PDB entry 5NUO | X-ray diffraction, 3.20 A resolution | chains C and E of the 6 polymer chains in the assembly

Chain C (and E):
Protein: Outer membrane protein F
Organism: Escherichia coli (strain K12)
Notes: chain E of this document is another copy of the same molecule, construct and numbering; everything in this record applies to it too
UniProtKB: P02931 (OMPF_ECOLI); residues 1-340 here correspond to UniProt positions 23-362 (UniProt number = residue number + 22)
Amino-acid sequence (340 residues; numbered 1 to 340; the number before each row is that of its first residue):
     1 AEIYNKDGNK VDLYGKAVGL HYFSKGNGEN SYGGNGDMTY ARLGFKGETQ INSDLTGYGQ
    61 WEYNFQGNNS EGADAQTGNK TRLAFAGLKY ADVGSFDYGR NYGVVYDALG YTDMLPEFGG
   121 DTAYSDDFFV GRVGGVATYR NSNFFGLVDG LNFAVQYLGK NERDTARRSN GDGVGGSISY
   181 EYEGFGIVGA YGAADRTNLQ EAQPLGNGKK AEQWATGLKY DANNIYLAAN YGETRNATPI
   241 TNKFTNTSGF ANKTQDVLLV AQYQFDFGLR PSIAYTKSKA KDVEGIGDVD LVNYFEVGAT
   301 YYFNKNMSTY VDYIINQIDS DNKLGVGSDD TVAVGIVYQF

Interface between chain C and chain E:
Pairs across the interface (70):
  I3(C) with I3(E), hydrophobic
  Y4(C) with A1(E); E2(E)
  D7(C) with K305(E), salt bridge
  N9(C) with N306(E); Y338(E), hydrogen bond; F340(E)
  K10(C) with Y338(E)
  V11(C) with Y338(E); F340(E), hydrophobic
  L13(C) with L13(E), hydrophobic
  F45(C) with K16(E); F340(E), hydrophobic
  G47(C) with Y338(E)
  E48(C) with Y338(E), hydrogen bond (backbone-side chain)
  T49(C) with N304(E), hydrogen bond; N306(E); M307(E)
  Q50(C) with N304(E)
  I51(C) with F303(E); N304(E)
  L55(C) with F303(E), hydrophobic
  G57(C) with M307(E)
  Y58(C) with M307(E); Y338(E)
  G59(C) with Y338(E)
  Q60(C) with A17(E)
  W61(C) with A41(E); L43(E), hydrophobic; F65(E), hydrophobic
  Y63(C) with F65(E), hydrophobic; Q76(E), hydrogen bond; N79(E)
  Q76(C) with Q76(E)
  N79(C) with A75(E); Q76(E), hydrogen bond (backbone-side chain)
  K80(C) with E71(E); A75(E)
  T81(C) with F65(E); Q66(E); E71(E)
  R82(C) with E71(E)
  A84(C) with T39(E)
  F85(C) with A17(E)
  A86(C) with A17(E); I336(E); Y338(E)
  G87(C) with M307(E); I336(E)
  L88(C) with F303(E), hydrophobic
  Y98(C) with G19(E); L20(E), hydrogen bond (side chain-backbone); H21(E), hydrogen bond; D37(E), hydrogen bond; T39(E)
  G99(C) with T39(E)
  R100(C) with G67(E); N69(E); E71(E), salt bridge
  S125(C) with E71(E)
  D126(C) with S70(E); E71(E), hydrogen bond (side chain-backbone)
  R132(C) with E71(E), salt bridge
  G135(C) with D37(E)
  R163(C) with N68(E), hydrogen bond (side chain-backbone); N69(E); S70(E); D74(E), salt bridge
  R168(C) with S70(E); G72(E)
Interface residues without a listed pair, chain C (42 interface residues in all): G8, L43, G134
Interface residues without a listed pair, chain E (36 interface residues in all): R42, V337, Q339

Summary:
42 residues of chain C and 36 residues of chain E are in contact; the contacts include 10 hydrogen bonds and 4
salt bridges. Polar contacts include D7(C)-K305(E), R100(C)-E71(E) and R132(C)-E71(E).
Both chains are Outer membrane protein F (Escherichia coli (strain K12)). Entry 5NUO (Structural basis for
maintenance of bacterial outer membrane lipid asymmetry) was determined by X-ray diffraction together with
5NUP, 5NUQ and 5NUR from the same study.
